PDB entry 1L2D | X-ray diffraction, 2.00 A resolution | chains C and A of the 3 polymer chains in the assembly

== Chain C ==
Molecule: 16-nt DNA strand
Sequence (16 nucleotides; numbered 10 to 25; the number before each row is that of its first residue):
    10 TGCGTCCAXGTCTACC
Unresolved in the structure: 10-12, 25
Modified / non-standard residues: HPD (1-hydroxy-pentane-3,4-diol-5-phosphate) at position 18

== Chain A ==
Protein: MutM
From: Geobacillus stearothermophilus
Sequence (274 residues; row label = number of the first residue in the row):
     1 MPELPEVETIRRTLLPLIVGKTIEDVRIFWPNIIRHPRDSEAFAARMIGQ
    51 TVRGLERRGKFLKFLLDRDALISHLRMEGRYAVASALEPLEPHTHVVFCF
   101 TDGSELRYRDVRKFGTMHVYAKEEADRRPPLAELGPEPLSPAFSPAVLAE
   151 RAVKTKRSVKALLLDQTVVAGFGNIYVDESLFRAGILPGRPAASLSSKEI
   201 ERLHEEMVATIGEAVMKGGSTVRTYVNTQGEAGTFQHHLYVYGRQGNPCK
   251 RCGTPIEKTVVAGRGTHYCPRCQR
Unresolved in the structure: 1, 221-234
Bound ions: Zn2+: Cys249, Cys252, Cys269, Cys272

== Chain C / chain A interface ==
Pairs across the interface - 24 pairs, chain C then chain A:
  DC16(C) - Lys258(A)  phosphate contact
  DA17(C) - Met77(A)  sugar contact
  DA17(C) - Arg112(A)  hydrogen bond to the base
  DA17(C) - Lys258(A)  salt bridge to the phosphate
  HPD_18(C) - Pro2(A)  sugar contact
  HPD_18(C) - Glu3(A)  sugar contact
  HPD_18(C) - Met77(A)  base contact
  HPD_18(C) - Asn174(A)  base contact
  HPD_18(C) - Ile175(A)  sugar contact
  HPD_18(C) - Tyr242(A)  base contact
  HPD_18(C) - Arg264(A)  hydrogen bond to the phosphate
  DG19(C) - Glu3(A)  phosphate contact
  DG19(C) - Lys60(A)  salt bridge to the phosphate
  DG19(C) - His74(A)  hydrogen bond to the phosphate
  DG19(C) - Arg76(A)  base contact
  DG19(C) - Met77(A)  base contact
  DG19(C) - Phe114(A)  base contact
  DG19(C) - Gly173(A)  phosphate contact
  DG19(C) - Asn174(A)  hydrogen bond to the phosphate
  DG19(C) - Arg264(A)  salt bridge to the phosphate
  DT20(C) - Lys60(A)  salt bridge to the phosphate
  DT20(C) - His74(A)  salt bridge to the phosphate
  DT20(C) - Arg76(A)  sugar contact
  DT20(C) - Gln166(A)  phosphate contact
Also at the interface, not in a pair above, chain A (16 interface residues in all): Gly265

== Summary ==
5 residues of chain C face 16 of chain A across their interface; the contacts include 4 hydrogen bonds and 5
salt bridges. Among the polar pairs are DA17(C)-Arg112(A), HPD_18(C)-Arg264(A) and DG19(C)-His74(A). The Zn2+
site is built by Cys249(A), Cys252(A), Cys269(A) and Cys272(A).
Chain C is a 16-nt DNA strand and chain A is MutM (Geobacillus stearothermophilus); the structure, MutM
(Fpg)-DNA Estranged Guanine Mismatch Recognition Complex, was determined by X-ray diffraction, deposited
together with 1L1T, 1L1Z, 1L2B and 1L2C.
